PDB entry 6X50 | electron microscopy, 3.30 A resolution | chains A and P of the 9 polymer chains in the assembly

[Chain A]
Molecule: Transcription-repair-coupling factor
Organism: Escherichia coli
Notes: EC 3.6.4.-
Reference sequence: A0A024L3Y3 (A0A024L3Y3_ECOLX); numbering as in UniProt (aligned over 1-1148)
Amino-acid sequence (1148 residues; each row starts with the number of its first residue):
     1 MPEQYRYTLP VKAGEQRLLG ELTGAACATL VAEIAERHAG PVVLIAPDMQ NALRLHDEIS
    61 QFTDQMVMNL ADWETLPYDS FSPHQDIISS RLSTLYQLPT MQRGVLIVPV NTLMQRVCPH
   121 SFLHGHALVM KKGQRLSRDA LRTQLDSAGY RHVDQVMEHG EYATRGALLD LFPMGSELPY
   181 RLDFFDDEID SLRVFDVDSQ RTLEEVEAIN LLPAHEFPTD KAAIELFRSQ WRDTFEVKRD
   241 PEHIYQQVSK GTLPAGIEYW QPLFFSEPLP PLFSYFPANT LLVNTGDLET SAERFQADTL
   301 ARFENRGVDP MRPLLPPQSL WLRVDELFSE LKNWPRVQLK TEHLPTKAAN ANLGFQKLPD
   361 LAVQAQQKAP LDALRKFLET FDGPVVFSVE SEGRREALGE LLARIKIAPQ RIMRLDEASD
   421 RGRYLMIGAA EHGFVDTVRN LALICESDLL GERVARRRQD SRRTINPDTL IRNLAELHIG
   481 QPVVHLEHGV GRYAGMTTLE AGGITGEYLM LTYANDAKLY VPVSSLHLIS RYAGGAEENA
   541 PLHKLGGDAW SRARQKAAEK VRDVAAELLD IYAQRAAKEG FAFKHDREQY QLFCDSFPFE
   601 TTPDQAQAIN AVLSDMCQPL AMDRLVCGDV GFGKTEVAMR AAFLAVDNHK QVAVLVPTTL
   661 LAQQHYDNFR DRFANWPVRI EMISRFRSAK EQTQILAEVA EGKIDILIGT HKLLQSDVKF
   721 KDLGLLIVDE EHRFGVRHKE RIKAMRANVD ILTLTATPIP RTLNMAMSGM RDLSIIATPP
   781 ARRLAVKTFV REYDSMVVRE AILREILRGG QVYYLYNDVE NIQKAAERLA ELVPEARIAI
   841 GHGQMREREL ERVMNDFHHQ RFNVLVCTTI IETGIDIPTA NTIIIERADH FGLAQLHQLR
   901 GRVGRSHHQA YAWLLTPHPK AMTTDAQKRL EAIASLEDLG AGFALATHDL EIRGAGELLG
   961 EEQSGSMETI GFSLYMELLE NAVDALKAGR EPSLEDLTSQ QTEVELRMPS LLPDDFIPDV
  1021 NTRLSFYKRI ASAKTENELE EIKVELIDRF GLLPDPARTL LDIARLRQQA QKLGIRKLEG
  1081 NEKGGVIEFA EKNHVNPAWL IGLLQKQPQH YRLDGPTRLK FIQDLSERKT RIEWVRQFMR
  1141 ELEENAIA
Not modelled in the structure: 1-4, 1148
Bound ions: Mg2+: Thr635, Asp729 (together with ATP)
Residues lining bound ligands: ATP (adenosine-5'-triphosphate): Phe597, Phe599, Glu600, Thr601, Thr602, Gln605, Asp629, Val630, Gly631, Phe632, Gly633, Lys634, Thr635, Glu636, Gln664, Asp729, Glu730, Pro780, Ala781, Arg783, Gly874, Asp876, Arg902, Arg905
Reported in the primary citation:
  - binding site for ATP: Gly874, Arg902, Arg905

[Chain P]
Molecule: 64-nt DNA strand
Sequence (64 nucleotides; numbered 1 to 64; the number before each row is that of its first residue):
     1 GGGTATTCGC CGCGTACCTC TCCTAGCCCG CAAGTATCCT ATTCCTTGCA GCGGTGCCGT
    61 TGGG
Not modelled in the structure: 56-64

[Chain A / chain P interface]
Contacting residue pairs (38; chain A residue first):
  Gln366(A) - DT46(P)  sugar contact
  Gln367(A) - DT46(P)  phosphate contact
  Lys368(A) - DT47(P)  salt bridge to the phosphate
  Lys368(A) - DG48(P)  salt bridge to the phosphate
  Gln459(A) - DC44(P)  phosphate contact
  Asp460(A) - DC44(P)  phosphate contact
  Ser461(A) - DT43(P)  hydrogen bond to the phosphate
  Ser461(A) - DC44(P)  hydrogen bond to the phosphate
  Thr464(A) - DT43(P)  phosphate contact
  Ala553(A) - DC31(P)  phosphate contact
  Arg554(A) - DG30(P)  sugar contact
  Arg554(A) - DC31(P)  phosphate contact
  Lys556(A) - DG30(P)  phosphate contact
  Thr658(A) - DT35(P)  hydrogen bond to the phosphate
  Thr658(A) - DA36(P)  hydrogen bond to the phosphate
  Thr659(A) - DA36(P)  hydrogen bond to the phosphate
  Ser684(A) - DT37(P)  phosphate contact
  Arg685(A) - DA36(P)  salt bridge to the phosphate
  Arg685(A) - DT37(P)  salt bridge to the phosphate
  Thr710(A) - DA36(P)  hydrogen bond to the phosphate
  Thr710(A) - DT37(P)  hydrogen bond to the phosphate
  His711(A) - DA36(P)  hydrogen bond to the sugar
  Lys712(A) - DT37(P)  sugar contact
  Lys712(A) - DC38(P)  salt bridge to the phosphate
  Gln715(A) - DT37(P)  phosphate contact
  Asn817(A) - DG34(P)  sugar contact
  Asp818(A) - DA33(P)  phosphate contact
  Asp818(A) - DG34(P)  phosphate contact
  Val819(A) - DG34(P)  hydrogen bond to the phosphate
  His842(A) - DT35(P)  phosphate contact
  Gly843(A) - DT35(P)  hydrogen bond to the phosphate
  Gly843(A) - DA36(P)  phosphate contact
  Gln844(A) - DG34(P)  phosphate contact
  Gln844(A) - DT35(P)  hydrogen bond to the phosphate
  Thr868(A) - DG34(P)  phosphate contact
  Thr868(A) - DT35(P)  hydrogen bond to the phosphate
  Thr869(A) - DG34(P)  sugar contact
  Ile870(A) - DT35(P)  sugar contact
Interface residues without a listed pair, chain A (30 interface residues in all): Gln555, Pro657, Arg733

[In short]
30 residues of chain A and 13 residues of chain P are in contact, with 12 hydrogen bonds and 5 salt bridges.
Polar pairs include His711(A)-DA36(P), Ser461(A)-DT43(P) and Ser461(A)-DC44(P). Chain A binds ATP. Thr635(A)
and Asp729(A) form the Mg2+ site. The paper reports a binding site for ATP at Gly874(A), Arg902(A) and
Arg905(A).
Chain A is Transcription-repair-coupling factor (Escherichia coli) and chain P is a 64-nt DNA strand; the
structure, Mfd-bound E.coli RNA polymerase elongation complex - V state, was determined by electron
microscopy, deposited together with 6X26, 6X2F, 6X2N, 6X43, 6X4W and 6X4Y.
